Entry 6W47 (X-ray diffraction, 1.15 A resolution); this record covers chains B and C of the 3 polymer chains in the assembly.

== Chain B (and C) ==
Name: Collagen-like peptide
Notes: chain C of this document is another copy of the same molecule, construct and numbering; everything in this record applies to it too
Amino-acid sequence (28 residues; each row starts with the number of its first residue):
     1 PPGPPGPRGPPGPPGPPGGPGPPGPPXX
Not modelled in the structure: 1
Modified positions: Pro2, Pro5, Pro11, Pro14, Pro17, Pro20, Pro23, Pro26 (4-hydroxyproline; HYP); Gly19 (sarcosine; SAR); GLZ (amino-acetaldehyde) at position 27, NH2 (amino group) at position 28

== How chain B and chain C interact ==
Residue-residue contacts - 51 pairs, chain B then chain C:
  Gly3(B) with Pro2(C); Gly3(C); Pro4(C)
  Pro4(B) with Gly3(C)
  Pro5(B) with Pro4(C)
  Gly6(B) with Pro4(C), hydrogen bond (backbone-backbone); Pro5(C); Gly6(C); Pro7(C)
  Pro7(B) with Gly6(C)
  Arg8(B) with Pro7(C); Arg8(C)
  Gly9(B) with Pro7(C), hydrogen bond (backbone-backbone); Gly9(C)
  Pro10(B) with Gly9(C)
  Pro11(B) with Pro10(C)
  Gly12(B) with Pro10(C), hydrogen bond (backbone-backbone); Gly12(C); Pro13(C)
  Pro13(B) with Gly12(C)
  Pro14(B) with Pro13(C)
  Gly15(B) with Pro13(C), hydrogen bond (backbone-backbone); Pro14(C); Gly15(C); Pro16(C)
  Pro16(B) with Gly15(C)
  Pro17(B) with Pro16(C)
  Gly18(B) with Pro16(C), hydrogen bond (backbone-backbone); Pro17(C); Gly18(C); Gly19(C)
  Gly19(B) with Gly18(C); Gly19(C)
  Pro20(B) with Gly19(C); Pro20(C)
  Gly21(B) with Gly19(C), hydrogen bond (backbone-backbone); Pro20(C); Gly21(C); Pro22(C)
  Pro22(B) with Gly21(C); Pro22(C)
  Pro23(B) with Pro22(C)
  Gly24(B) with Pro22(C), hydrogen bond (backbone-backbone); Pro23(C); Gly24(C); Pro25(C)
  Pro25(B) with Gly24(C)
  Pro26(B) with Pro25(C)
  GLZ_27(B) with Pro25(C), hydrogen bond (backbone-backbone); Pro26(C); GLZ_27(C)
Also at the interface, not in a pair above, chain B (26 interface residues in all): Pro2
Also at the interface, not in a pair above, chain C (26 interface residues in all): Pro11

== Summary ==
Chain B and chain C each contribute 26 residues to their interface; the contacts include 8 hydrogen bonds. The
backbones hydrogen-bond at Gly6(B)-Pro4(C), Gly9(B)-Pro7(C) and Gly12(B)-Pro10(C).
Both chains are Collagen-like peptide. Entry 6W47 (Peptoid-Containing Collagen Peptide) was determined by
X-ray diffraction together with 6W46 from the same study.
